PDB entry 9CA7 | electron microscopy, 3.35 A resolution | chains U and Y of the 20 polymer chains in the assembly

# Chain U
Protein: Histone H3.2
Organism: Xenopus laevis
Reference sequence: P84233 (H32_XENLA); residues 1-135 here correspond to UniProt positions 2-136 (UniProt number = residue number + 1)
Amino-acid sequence (135 residues; row label = number of the first residue in the row):
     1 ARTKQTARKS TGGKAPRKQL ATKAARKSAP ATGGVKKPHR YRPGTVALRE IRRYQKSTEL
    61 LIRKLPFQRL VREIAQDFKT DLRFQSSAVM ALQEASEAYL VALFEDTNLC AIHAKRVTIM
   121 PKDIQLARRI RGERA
Unresolved in the structure: 1-44, 135
Construct notes: variant Ala102 (Gly103 in P84233)
UniProt features mapped onto this chain:
  - modified residue: Arg2 (Asymmetric dimethylarginine), Thr3 (Phosphothreonine), Lys4 (Allysine), Gln5 (5-glutamyl dopamine), Thr6 (Phosphothreonine), Arg8 (Citrulline), Lys9 (N6,N6,N6-trimethyllysine), Ser10 (ADP-ribosylserine), Thr11 (Phosphothreonine), Lys14 (N6-(2-hydroxyisobutyryl)lysine), Arg17 (Asymmetric dimethylarginine), Lys18 (N6-(2-hydroxyisobutyryl)lysine), Lys23 (N6-(2-hydroxyisobutyryl)lysine), Arg26 (Citrulline), Lys27 (N6,N6,N6-trimethyllysine), Ser28 (ADP-ribosylserine), Lys36 (N6,N6,N6-trimethyllysine), Lys37 (N6-methyllysine), Tyr41 (Phosphotyrosine), Lys56 (N6,N6,N6-trimethyllysine) and 8 more in UniProt
  - lipidation: Cys110 (S-palmitoyl cysteine)

# Chain Y
Molecule: 285-nt DNA strand
Sequence (285 nucleotides; each row starts with the number of its first residue; numbers below 1 keep their minus sign (DA-179 is residue -179)):
  -179 ATCGAAGGGC GCCTATATAA GGGGGTGGGG GCGCGTTCGT CCTCCCTCTC CTCGCGGCGC
  -119 GAGTTTCAGG CAGCGCTGCG TCCTGCTGCG CACGTGGGAA GCCCTGCTGG AGAATCCCGG
   -59 TGCGCAGGCC GCTCAATTGG TCGTAGACAG CTCTAGCACC GCTTAAACGC AGCTACGCGC
     1 TGTCCCCCGC GTTTTAACCG CCAAGGGGAT TACTCCCTAG TCTCCAGGCA GCTGTCAGAT
    61 ATGTACATCC TGTGATCCCC GGGTACCGAG CTCGAATTCA CTGGC
Unresolved in the structure: -179 to -71, 51-105

# Chain U / chain Y interface
Contacting residue pairs (12; chain U residue first):
  Arg72(U) - DC-23(Y)  salt bridge to the phosphate
  Arg83(U) - DC-23(Y)  phosphate contact
  Phe84(U) - DG-24(Y)  sugar contact
  Phe84(U) - DC-23(Y)  hydrogen bond to the phosphate
  Gln85(U) - DG-24(Y)  phosphate contact
  Ser86(U) - DG-24(Y)  phosphate contact
  Lys115(U) - DG-3(Y)  phosphate contact
  Arg116(U) - DG-3(Y)  phosphate contact
  Arg116(U) - DC-2(Y)  phosphate contact
  Val117(U) - DG-3(Y)  hydrogen bond to the phosphate
  Thr118(U) - DG-3(Y)  hydrogen bond to the phosphate
  Met120(U) - DC-2(Y)  phosphate contact
Interface residues without a listed pair, chain U (11 interface residues in all): Arg63
Interface residues without a listed pair, chain Y (6 interface residues in all): DA-14, DA-13

# Overview
11 residues of chain U face 6 of chain Y across their interface; the contacts include 3 hydrogen bonds and 1
salt bridge. Polar contacts include Phe84(U)-DC-23(Y), Val117(U)-DG-3(Y) and Thr118(U)-DG-3(Y).
Here chain U is Histone H3.2 (Xenopus laevis) and chain Y is a 285-nt DNA strand. Entry 9CA7 (Cryo-EM
structure of human SRCAP-nucleosome complex in the fully-engaged state (composite structure)) was determined
by electron microscopy.
